Entry 9R35 (X-ray diffraction, 2.70 A resolution); this record covers chains A and C of the 8 polymer chains in the assembly.

[Chain A]
Name: Toxin Res
Source organism: Pseudomonas putida KT2440
Notes: EC 2.4.2.-
UniProt: Q88K57 (RES_PSEPK); residues 2-145 here = UniProt positions 2-145
Amino-acid sequence (158 residues; row label = number of the first residue in the row; numbers below 1 keep their minus sign (Met-12 is residue -12)):
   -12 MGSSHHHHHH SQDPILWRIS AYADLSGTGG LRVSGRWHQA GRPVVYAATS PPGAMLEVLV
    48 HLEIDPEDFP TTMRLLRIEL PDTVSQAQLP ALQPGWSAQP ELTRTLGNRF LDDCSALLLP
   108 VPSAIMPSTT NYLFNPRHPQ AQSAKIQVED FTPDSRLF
Disordered / not traced: -12 to 0, 145
Construct notes: initiating methionine (-12); expression tag (-11 to 1)

[Chain C]
Name: XRE anti-toxin
Source organism: Pseudomonas putida KT2440
UniProt: A0A179RFM7 (A0A179RFM7_PSEPU); numbering as in UniProt (aligned over 1-149)
Amino-acid sequence (149 residues; row label = number of the first residue in the row):
     1 MLAEVLRDNG YHEYRARLQA LLDIPELASD FEIHTRITDG FAATWLVKLT ERGVLTPVER
    61 DQIIPLRTLK SRIERDQPLT VDESDRLFRS AHITAMAEAV FGEAGKAKRW LSKPKERFSG
   121 LTPMQMLTTQ QGTTQVEEML LQIAEGYGL
Disordered / not traced: 149
What the authors report for this chain:
  - binding site for DNA reverse: Arg60, Arg75
  - binding site for DNA reverse: Arg67, Thr68, Arg72, Gln77
  - binding site for DNA reverse: Lys70
  - binding site for DNA forward: Arg67, Thr68, Ser71
  - binding site for DNA forward: Arg60, Lys70
  - binding site for DNA forward: Arg72

[How chain A and chain C interact]
Residue-residue contacts (8):
  Leu18(A) with Val5(C)
  Arg19(A) with Leu2(C); Leu141(C)
  Ser21(A) with Glu4(C), hydrogen bond
  Gln26(A) with Glu4(C); Tyr11(C)
  Ala27(A) with Glu4(C); Val5(C)
Interface residues without a listed pair, chain A (6 interface residues in all): Arg91
Interface residues without a listed pair, chain C (6 interface residues in all): Leu6

[Overview]
The chain A/chain C interface involves 6 residues from each chain, with 1 hydrogen bond. Its one
hydrogen-bonded contact is Ser21(A)-Glu4(C). The paper reports a binding site for DNA reverse at Arg60(C),
Arg75(C) and Arg67(C) among others; a binding site for DNA forward at Arg67(C), Thr68(C) and Ser71(C) among
others.
Here chain A is Toxin Res and chain C is XRE anti-toxin, both from Pseudomonas putida KT2440. Entry 9R35
(Crystal structure of the Pseudomonas putida Xre-RES toxin-antitoxin complex bound to promoter DNA) was
determined by X-ray diffraction.
